8TQ1 - chains C and D of the 13 polymer chains in the assembly; structure by electron microscopy, 3.30 A resolution.

Chain C:
Molecule: NHP RM20A3 Fab heavy chain
Organism: Macaca mulatta
Notes: antibody fragment or engineered binder
Amino-acid sequence (125 residues; row label = number of the first residue in the row; a row labelled like 82A-82C holds insertion residues (82A, then the next letters in order)):
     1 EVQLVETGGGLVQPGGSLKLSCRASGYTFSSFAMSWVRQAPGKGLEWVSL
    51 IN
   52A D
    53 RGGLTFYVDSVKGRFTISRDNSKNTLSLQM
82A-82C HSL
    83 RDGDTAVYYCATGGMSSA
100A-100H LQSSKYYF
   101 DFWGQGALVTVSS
Disordered / not traced: 1, 112-113
Disulfides: Cys22-Cys92

Chain D:
Molecule: NHP RM20A3 Fab light chain
Organism: Macaca mulatta
Notes: antibody fragment or engineered binder
Amino-acid sequence (128 residues; row label = number of the first residue in the row; note: 1 number in that range is skipped by the numbering (no residue carries it; nothing is unmodelled there); a row labelled like 27A-27C holds insertion residues (27A, then the next letters in order)):
     3 ALTQPPS
    11 VSGSPGQSVTISCTGTS
27A-27C SDI
    28 GSYNYVSWYQQHPGKAPKLMIYDVTQRPSGVSDRFSGSKSGNTASLTISG
    78 LQADDEADYYCSAYAGRQ
95A-95B TF
    96 YIFGGGTRLTVLGQPKASPTVTLFPPSSEEL
Disordered / not traced: 108-126
Disulfides: Cys23-Cys88

Chain C / chain D interface:
Contacting residue pairs - 32 pairs, chain C then chain D:
  Gln39(C) with Gln38(D), hydrogen bond; Tyr87(D), hydrogen bond
  Lys43(C) with Tyr87(D)
  Gly44(C) with Tyr87(D)
  Leu45(C) with Pro44(D), hydrophobic; Tyr87(D); Phe98(D)
  Trp47(C) with Thr95A(D); Phe95B(D), hydrophobic; Tyr96(D), hydrophobic; Phe98(D)
  Leu50(C) with Phe95B(D), hydrophobic
  Phe58(C) with Phe95B(D), hydrophobic
  Tyr91(C) with Gln38(D), hydrogen bond; Lys42(D); Ala43(D), hydrophobic
  Gly96(C) with Tyr96(D), hydrogen bond (backbone-side chain)
  Lys100E(C) with Asp50(D)
  Tyr100F(C) with Tyr32(D), hydrophobic; Tyr91(D), hydrophobic; Tyr96(D)
  Tyr100G(C) with Ser34(D); Tyr36(D); Leu46(D), hydrophobic; Tyr49(D), hydrophobic; Asp50(D)
  Phe100H(C) with Tyr36(D), hydrogen bond (backbone-side chain); Leu46(D); Phe98(D), hydrophobic
  Trp103(C) with Tyr36(D); Pro44(D)
  Gly104(C) with Ala43(D)
Other interface residues (no listed pair), chain C (21 interface residues in all): Val37, Glu46, Met97, Ser100D, Asp101, Gln105

Summary:
The interface between chain C and chain D involves 21 residues on one side and 16 on the other, with 5
hydrogen bonds. Polar pairs include Gln39(C)-Gln38(D), Gln39(C)-Tyr87(D) and Tyr91(C)-Gln38(D).
Chain C is NHP RM20A3 Fab heavy chain and chain D is NHP RM20A3 Fab light chain, both from Macaca mulatta; the
structure, HIV-1 BG505 Env SOSIP in complex with bovine Fab Bess4 and non-human primate Fab RM20A3, was
determined by electron microscopy (same publication as 8V4I, 8VBJ, 8VBK, 8VBL, 8VBM, 8VBN and 4 further
entries).
